Entry 3MH4 (X-ray diffraction, 3.10 A resolution); this record covers chain A.

# Chain A
Protein: Protease do
Source organism: Escherichia coli
Notes: EC 3.4.21.-
UniProt: P0C0V0 (DEGP_ECOLI); residues 1-448 here correspond to UniProt positions 27-474 (UniProt number = residue number + 26)
Sequence (456 residues; row label = number of the first residue in the row):
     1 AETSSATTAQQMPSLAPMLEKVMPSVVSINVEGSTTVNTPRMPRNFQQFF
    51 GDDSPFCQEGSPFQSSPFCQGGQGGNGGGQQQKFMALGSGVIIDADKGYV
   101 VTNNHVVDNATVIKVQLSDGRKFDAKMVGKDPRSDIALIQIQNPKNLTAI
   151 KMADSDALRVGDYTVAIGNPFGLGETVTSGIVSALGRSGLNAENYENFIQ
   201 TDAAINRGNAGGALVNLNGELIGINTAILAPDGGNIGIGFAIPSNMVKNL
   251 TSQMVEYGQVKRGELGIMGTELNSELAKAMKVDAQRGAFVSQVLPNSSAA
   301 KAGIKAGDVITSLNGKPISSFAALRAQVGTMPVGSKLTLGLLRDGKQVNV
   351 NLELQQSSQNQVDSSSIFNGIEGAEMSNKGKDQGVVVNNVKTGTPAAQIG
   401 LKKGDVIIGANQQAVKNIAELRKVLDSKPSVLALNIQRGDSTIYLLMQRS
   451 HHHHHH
Disordered / not traced: 1-10, 45-78, 189-196, 354-456
Sequence notes: engineered mutation A210 (Ser236 in P0C0V0); expression tag (449-456)
Swiss-Prot annotation at these positions:
  - active site (Charge relay system): H105, D135
  - binding site (substrate): E32, H105, D135, T226 to A230, L265 to G269

# Summary
UniProt lists active-site residues H105 and D135 and 13 substrate-binding residues.
Chain A is Protease do (Escherichia coli); the structure, HtrA proteases are activated by a conserved
mechanism that can be triggered by distinct molecular cues, was determined by X-ray diffraction together with
3MH5, 3MH6 and 3MH7 from the same study.
